6HYS - chain A; structure by X-ray diffraction, 2.60 A resolution.

[Chain A]
Name: ATP-dependent RNA helicase DHX8
From: Homo sapiens
Notes: EC 3.6.4.13
Reference sequence: Q14562 (DHX8_HUMAN); numbering as in UniProt (aligned over 548-1220)
Chain sequence (673 residues; row label = number of the first residue in the row):
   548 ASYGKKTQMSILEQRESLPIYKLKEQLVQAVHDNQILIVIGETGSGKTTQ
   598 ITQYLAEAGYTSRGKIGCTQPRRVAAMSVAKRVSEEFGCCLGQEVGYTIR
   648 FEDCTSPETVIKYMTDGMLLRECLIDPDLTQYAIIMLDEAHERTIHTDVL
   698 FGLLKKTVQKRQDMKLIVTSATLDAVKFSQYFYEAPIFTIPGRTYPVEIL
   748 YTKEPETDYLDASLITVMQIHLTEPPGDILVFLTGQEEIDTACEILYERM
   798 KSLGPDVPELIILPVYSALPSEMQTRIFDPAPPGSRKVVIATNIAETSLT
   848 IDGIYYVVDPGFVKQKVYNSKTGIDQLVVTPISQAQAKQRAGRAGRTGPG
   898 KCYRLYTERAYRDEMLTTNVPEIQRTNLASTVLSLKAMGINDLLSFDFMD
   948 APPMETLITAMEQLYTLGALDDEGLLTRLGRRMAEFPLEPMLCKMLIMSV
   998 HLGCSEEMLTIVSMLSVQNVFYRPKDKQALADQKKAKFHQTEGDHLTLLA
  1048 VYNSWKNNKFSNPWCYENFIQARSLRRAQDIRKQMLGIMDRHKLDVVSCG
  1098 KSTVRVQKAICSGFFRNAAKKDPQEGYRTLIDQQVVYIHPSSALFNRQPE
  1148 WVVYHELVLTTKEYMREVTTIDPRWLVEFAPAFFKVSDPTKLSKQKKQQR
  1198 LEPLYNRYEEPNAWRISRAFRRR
Disordered / not traced: 548-554, 1187-1220
Ion coordination: Mg2+: Thr595 (together with ADP)
Ligand contacts: ADP (adenosine-5'-diphosphate): Leu565, Glu589, Thr590, Gly591, Ser592, Gly593, Lys594, Thr595, Thr596, Ser625, Val626, Arg629, Phe825, Thr844, Thr847, Ile848, Asp849, Arg893
From the paper describing this entry:
  - binding site for ADP: Ser625, Arg629, Phe825, Thr847, Asp849, Arg893
  - Mg2+ coordination through a water molecule: Asp685, Glu686
  - contacts within the chain: Arg620-Ser814 (backbone contact), Arg620-Leu816 (backbone contact), Glu686-His688
  - mutagenesis - R620A: decreased binding to ATP
  - mutagenesis - R620A: decreased binding to RNA
  - mutagenesis - R620A: decreased catalytic activity on RNA

[Overview]
Ligands of chain A: ADP. From the paper: a binding site for ADP at Ser625, Arg629 and Phe825 among others;
R620A reduces binding to ATP.
Chain A is ATP-dependent RNA helicase DHX8 (Homo sapiens); the structure, Crystal structure of DHX8 helicase
domain bound to ADP at 2.6 angstrom, was determined by X-ray diffraction (same publication as 6HYT and 6HYU).
